PDB entry 6TEM | electron microscopy, 3.90 A resolution | chains G and I of the 10 polymer chains in the assembly

Chain G:
Name: Histone H2A
Organism: Xenopus laevis
UniProt: Q6AZJ8 (Q6AZJ8_XENLA); residues 1-129 here correspond to UniProt positions 2-130 (UniProt number = residue number + 1)
Sequence (129 residues; each row starts with the number of its first residue):
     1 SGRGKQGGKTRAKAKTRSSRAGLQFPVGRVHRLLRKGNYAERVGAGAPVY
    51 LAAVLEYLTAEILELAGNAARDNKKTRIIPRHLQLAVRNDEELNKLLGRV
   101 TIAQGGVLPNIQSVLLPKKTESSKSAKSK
Not modelled in the structure: 1-13, 117-129

Chain I:
Molecule: Widom 601 DNA (145-MER, sense)
Organism: synthetic construct
Sequence (145 nucleotides; each row starts with the number of its first residue; numbers below 1 keep their minus sign (DT-72 is residue -72)):
   -72 TGGAGAATCCCGGTGCCGAGGCCGCTCAATTGGTCGTAGACAGCTCTAGC
   -22 ACCGCTTAAACGCACGTACGCGCTGTCCCCCGCGTTTTAACCGCCAAGGG
    28 GATTACTCCCTAGTCTCCAGGCACGTGTCAGATATATACATCCTG
Not modelled in the structure: -72 to -70, 61-72

How chain G and chain I interact:
Contacting residue pairs - 13 pairs, chain G then chain I:
  Arg29(G) - DC49(I)  salt bridge to the phosphate
  Glu41(G) - DA39(I)  phosphate contact
  Arg42(G) - DC37(I)  base contact
  Arg42(G) - DT38(I)  hydrogen bond to the sugar
  Arg42(G) - DA39(I)  phosphate contact
  Val43(G) - DT38(I)  sugar contact
  Val43(G) - DA39(I)  hydrogen bond to the phosphate
  Gly44(G) - DT38(I)  phosphate contact
  Ala45(G) - DT38(I)  hydrogen bond to the phosphate
  Lys75(G) - DA59(I)  salt bridge to the phosphate
  Thr76(G) - DA57(I)  phosphate contact
  Thr76(G) - DG58(I)  phosphate contact
  Arg77(G) - DA57(I)  sugar contact
Other interface residues (no listed pair), chain G (11 interface residues in all): Thr16, His31
Other interface residues (no listed pair), chain I (9 interface residues in all): DG47, DG48

In short:
The interface between chain G and chain I involves 11 residues on one side and 9 on the other, with 3 hydrogen
bonds and 2 salt bridges. Polar contacts include Arg42(G)-DT38(I), Val43(G)-DA39(I) and Ala45(G)-DT38(I).
Here chain G is Histone H2A (Xenopus laevis) and chain I is Widom 601 DNA (145-MER, sense) (synthetic
construct). Entry 6TEM (CENP-A nucleosome core particle with 145 base pairs of the Widom 601 sequence by
cryo-EM) was determined by electron microscopy.
